Entry 8GW8 (electron microscopy, 2.90 A resolution); this record covers chains B and G of the 5 polymer chains in the assembly.

# Chain B
Molecule: Guanine nucleotide-binding protein G(I)/G(S)/G(T) subunit beta-1
Source organism: Rattus norvegicus
UniProtKB: P54311 (GBB1_RAT); residues 2-340 here = UniProt positions 2-340
Sequence (351 residues; row label = number of the first residue in the row; numbers below 1 keep their minus sign (Met-10 is residue -10)):
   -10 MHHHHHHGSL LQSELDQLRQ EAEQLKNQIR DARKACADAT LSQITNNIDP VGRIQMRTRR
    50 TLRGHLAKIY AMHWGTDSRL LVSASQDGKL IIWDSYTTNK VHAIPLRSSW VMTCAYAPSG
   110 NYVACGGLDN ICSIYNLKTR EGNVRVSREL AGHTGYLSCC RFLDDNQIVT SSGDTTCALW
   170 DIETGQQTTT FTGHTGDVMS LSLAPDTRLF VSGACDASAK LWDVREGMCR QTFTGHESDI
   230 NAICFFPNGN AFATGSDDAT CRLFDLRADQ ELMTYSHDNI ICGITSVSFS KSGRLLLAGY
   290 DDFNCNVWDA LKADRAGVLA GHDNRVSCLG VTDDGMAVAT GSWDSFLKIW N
Unresolved in the structure: -10 to 0
Construct notes: expression tag (-10 to 1)
Curated features (UniProtKB/Swiss-Prot):
  - modified residue: Ser2 (N-acetylserine), His266 (Phosphohistidine)
Cystine bridges: Cys121-Cys149

# Chain G
Molecule: Guanine nucleotide-binding protein G(I)/G(S)/G(O) subunit gamma-2
Source organism: Bos taurus
UniProtKB: P63212 (GBG2_BOVIN); residues 1-67 here = UniProt positions 1-67
Sequence (68 residues; numbered 1 to 68; the number before each row is that of its first residue):
     1 MASNNTASIA QARKLVEQLK MEANIDRIKV SKAAADLMAY CEAHAKEDPL LTPVPASENP
    61 FREKKFFS
Unresolved in the structure: 1-5, 63-68
Construct notes: expression tag (68)
Curated features (UniProtKB/Swiss-Prot):
  - modified residue: Ala2 (N-acetylalanine)

# Chain B / chain G interface
Contacting residue pairs (77; chain B residue first):
  Leu4(B) - Ile9(G)
  Leu7(B) - Ala12(G)
  Leu7(B) - Val16(G)
  Ala11(B) - Leu15(G)  hydrophobic
  Ala11(B) - Val16(G)
  Ala11(B) - Leu19(G)
  Leu14(B) - Leu19(G)
  Leu14(B) - Lys20(G)
  Ile18(B) - Leu19(G)  hydrophobic
  Ala21(B) - Arg27(G)
  Arg22(B) - Arg27(G)
  Ala24(B) - Lys29(G)  hydrogen bond (backbone-side chain)
  Cys25(B) - Arg27(G)
  Cys25(B) - Ile28(G)
  Cys25(B) - Lys29(G)
  Cys25(B) - Val30(G)  hydrogen bond (backbone-backbone)
  Ala26(B) - Val30(G)  hydrophobic
  Asp27(B) - Val30(G)
  Asp27(B) - Ser31(G)  hydrogen bond (side chain-backbone)
  Ala28(B) - Val30(G)
  Leu30(B) - Ala34(G)  hydrophobic
  Ile33(B) - Met38(G)  hydrophobic
  Thr34(B) - Met38(G)
  Ile37(B) - Met38(G)  hydrophobic
  Val40(B) - Leu51(G)  hydrophobic
  Arg48(B) - Phe61(G)
  Arg48(B) - Arg62(G)
  Arg49(B) - Pro60(G)
  Arg49(B) - Phe61(G)  hydrogen bond (side chain-backbone)
  Ser84(B) - Phe61(G)
  Tyr85(B) - Pro60(G)  hydrophobic
  Tyr85(B) - Phe61(G)  hydrophobic
  Cys218(B) - Gln18(G)
  Arg219(B) - Glu22(G)
  Gln220(B) - Glu22(G)
  Gln220(B) - Ile25(G)
  Thr221(B) - Glu22(G)  hydrogen bond (backbone-side chain)
  Phe235(B) - Cys41(G)  hydrophobic
  Pro236(B) - Tyr40(G)
  Asn237(B) - Tyr40(G)
  Leu252(B) - Leu37(G)  hydrophobic
  Asp254(B) - Ala33(G)
  Arg256(B) - Arg27(G)
  Arg256(B) - Ile28(G)
  Arg256(B) - Asp36(G)  salt bridge
  Ala257(B) - Arg27(G)
  Ala257(B) - Ala33(G)  hydrophobic
  Asp258(B) - Arg27(G)  salt bridge
  Gln259(B) - Val30(G)
  Leu261(B) - Val30(G)  hydrophobic
  Leu261(B) - Leu37(G)  hydrophobic
  Ser279(B) - Asp48(G)  hydrogen bond
  Lys280(B) - Glu47(G)
  Lys280(B) - Asp48(G)
  Ser281(B) - Tyr40(G)
  Ser281(B) - Cys41(G)  hydrogen bond (side chain-backbone)
  Ser281(B) - His44(G)
  Ser281(B) - Ala45(G)
  Ser281(B) - Asp48(G)  hydrogen bond (backbone-side chain)
  Gly282(B) - Cys41(G)
  Arg283(B) - Cys41(G)
  Arg283(B) - Leu51(G)
  Leu284(B) - Leu51(G)  hydrophobic
  Asp323(B) - Pro49(G)
  Gly324(B) - Pro49(G)
  Gly324(B) - Leu50(G)
  Met325(B) - Pro49(G)  hydrophobic
  Met325(B) - Leu50(G)
  Met325(B) - Val54(G)  hydrophobic
  Met325(B) - Glu58(G)
  Met325(B) - Asn59(G)
  Met325(B) - Pro60(G)
  Ala326(B) - Phe61(G)  hydrophobic
  Ile338(B) - Phe61(G)  hydrophobic
  Asn340(B) - Leu50(G)
  Asn340(B) - Asn59(G)  hydrogen bond
  Asn340(B) - Phe61(G)
Interface residues without a listed pair, chain B (57 interface residues in all): Glu3, Glu10, Lys15, Ile43, Met45, Trp63, Ala240, Leu300, Val320, Val327
Interface residues without a listed pair, chain G (38 interface residues in all): Arg13, Ala23, Asp26, Lys32

# Overview
Chain B and chain G form an interface of 57 and 38 residues respectively; the contacts include 9 hydrogen
bonds and 2 salt bridges. Among the polar pairs are Arg256(B)-Asp36(G), Asp258(B)-Arg27(G) and
Ala24(B)-Lys29(G).
Chain B is Guanine nucleotide-binding protein G(I)/G(S)/G(T) subunit beta-1 (Rattus norvegicus) and chain G is
Guanine nucleotide-binding protein G(I)/G(S)/G(O) subunit gamma-2 (Bos taurus); the structure, the human PTH1
receptor bound to an intracellular biased agonist, was determined by electron microscopy.
